PDB entry 7BWF | X-ray diffraction, 1.70 A resolution | chains B and C of the 4 polymer chains in the assembly

Chain B:
Protein: Antitoxin
From: Staphylococcus aureus
UniProtKB: A0A0B4ND47 (A0A0B4ND47_STAAU); residue numbers follow UniProt; this construct covers 1-83
Chain sequence (92 residues; each row starts with the number of its first residue; numbers below 1 keep their minus sign (Ser-8 is residue -8)):
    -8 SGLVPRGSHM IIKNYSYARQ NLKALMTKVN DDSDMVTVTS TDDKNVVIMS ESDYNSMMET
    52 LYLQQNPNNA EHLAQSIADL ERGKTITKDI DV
Sequence notes: expression tag (-8 to 0)

Chain C:
Protein: Addiction module antitoxin RelB
From: Staphylococcus aureus
UniProtKB: A0A3A3ATA4 (A0A3A3ATA4_STAAU); residues 2-88 here = UniProt positions 2-88
Chain sequence (87 residues; numbered 2 to 88; the number before each row is that of its first residue):
     2 ARLNITFSPQ AFEDYKYFQQ NNKKMVKKIN ELLKSIDRNG ALEGIGKPEK LKSNLTGYYS
    62 RRINHEHRLV YTVDDNHIKI ASCKYHY

Interface between chain B and chain C:
Pairs across the interface (5):
  Ser-8(B) - Lys48(C)
  Ser-8(B) - Arg63(C)  hydrogen bond (backbone-side chain)
  Leu-6(B) - Arg69(C)
  Gln56(B) - Ser54(C)  hydrogen bond
  Gln56(B) - Asn55(C)
Interface residues without a listed pair, chain B (4 interface residues in all): Gly-7

Summary:
The interface between chain B and chain C involves 4 residues on one side and 5 on the other; the contacts
include 2 hydrogen bonds. Polar contacts include Ser-8(B)-Arg63(C) and Gln56(B)-Ser54(C).
Chain B is Antitoxin and chain C is Addiction module antitoxin RelB, both from Staphylococcus aureus; the
structure, YoeB-YefM complex from Staphylococcus aureus, was determined by X-ray diffraction.
